Entry 2GC4 (X-ray diffraction, 1.90 A resolution); this record covers chains A and B of the 4 polymer chains in the assembly.

[Chain A]
Name: Methylamine dehydrogenase heavy chain
From: Paracoccus denitrificans
Notes: EC 1.4.99.3
Reference sequence: P29894 (DHMH_PARDE); residues 1-386 here correspond to UniProt positions 32-417 (UniProt number = residue number + 31)
Amino-acid sequence (386 residues; row label = number of the first residue in the row):
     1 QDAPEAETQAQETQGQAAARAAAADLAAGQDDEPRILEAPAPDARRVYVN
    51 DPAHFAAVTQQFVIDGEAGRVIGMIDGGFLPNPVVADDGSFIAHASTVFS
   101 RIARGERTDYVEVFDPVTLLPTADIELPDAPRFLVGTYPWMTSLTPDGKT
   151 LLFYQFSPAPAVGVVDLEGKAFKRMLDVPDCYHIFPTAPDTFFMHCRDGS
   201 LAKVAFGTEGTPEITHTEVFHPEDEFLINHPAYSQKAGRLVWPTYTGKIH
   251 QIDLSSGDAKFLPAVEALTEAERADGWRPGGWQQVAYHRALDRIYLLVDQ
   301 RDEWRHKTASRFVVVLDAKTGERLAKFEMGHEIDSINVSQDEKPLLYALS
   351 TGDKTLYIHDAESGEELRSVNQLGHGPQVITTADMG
Disordered / not traced: 1-4
Disulfide bonds: C181-C196

[Chain B]
Name: Methylamine dehydrogenase light chain
From: Paracoccus denitrificans
Notes: EC 1.4.99.3
Reference sequence: P22619 (DHML_PARDE); residues 1-131 here correspond to UniProt positions 58-188 (UniProt number = residue number + 57)
Amino-acid sequence (131 residues; row label = number of the first residue in the row):
     1 ADAPAGTDPRAKWVPQDNDIQACDYWRHCSIDGNICDCSGGSLTNCPPGT
    51 KLATASWVASCYNPTDGQSYLIAYRDCCGYNVSGRCPCLNTEGELPVYRP
   101 EFANDIIWCFGAEDDAMTYHCTISPIVGKAS
Disordered / not traced: 1-6
Differences from the reference sequence: modified residue (57)
Modified / non-standard residues: W57 (2-amino-3-(6,7-dioxo-6,7-dihydro-1H-indol-3-yl)-propionic acid; TRQ)
Swiss-Prot annotation at these positions:
  - modified residue: W57 (Tryptophylquinone)
  - cross-link: W57 to W108 (Tryptophan tryptophylquinone (Trp-Trp))
Disulfide bonds: C23-C88, C29-C61, C36-C121, C38-C86, C46-C77, C78-C109
Covalently attached groups: covalent link W57-W108

[Chain A / chain B interface]
Pairs across the interface (76; chain A residue first):
  H54(A) with V82(B)
  F55(A) with D32(B); V82(B); I107(B), hydrophobic; Y119(B), hydrophobic
  A56(A) with N81(B); V82(B), hydrophobic
  A57(A) with N81(B), hydrogen bond (backbone-side chain)
  F79(A) with M117(B); T118(B); Y119(B)
  L80(A) with I107(B), hydrophobic
  F99(A) with T118(B)
  A103(A) with G79(B); Y80(B); N81(B); T118(B), hydrogen bond (backbone-side chain)
  R104(A) with G79(B)
  R107(A) with M117(B)
  F133(A) with I106(B), hydrophobic
  L134(A) with I107(B), hydrogen bond (backbone-backbone); M117(B), hydrophobic
  V135(A) with D105(B); I106(B)
  G136(A) with D105(B), hydrogen bond (backbone-backbone)
  Y138(A) with V97(B), hydrophobic; D105(B), hydrogen bond
  F156(A) with P100(B), hydrophobic
  S157(A) with F110(B)
  Y182(A) with V97(B); Y98(B), hydrophobic
  H183(A) with V97(B)
  H195(A) with Y98(B)
  R197(A) with Y98(B); R99(B); P100(B); E101(B), salt bridge
  H221(A) with Y98(B)
  E225(A) with Y98(B), hydrogen bond (backbone-side chain)
  F226(A) with L95(B), hydrophobic; P96(B), hydrophobic; Y98(B)
  L227(A) with P96(B); Y98(B), hydrogen bond (backbone-side chain)
  N229(A) with P96(B); V97(B), hydrogen bond (side chain-backbone); D105(B), hydrogen bond
  Y245(A) with E94(B), hydrogen bond (side chain-backbone); L95(B); P96(B)
  W282(A) with D105(B)
  D299(A) with R10(B), salt bridge
  Q300(A) with R10(B)
  R301(A) with R10(B)
  D302(A) with R10(B), hydrogen bond (backbone-backbone); K12(B)
  W304(A) with T91(B), hydrogen bond (backbone-side chain); E92(B); G93(B); E94(B)
  R305(A) with P9(B), hydrogen bond (side chain-backbone); R10(B); A11(B); W13(B); N90(B), hydrogen bond
  H306(A) with T91(B); E94(B), salt bridge
  K307(A) with T91(B); E94(B), salt bridge; N104(B); D105(B), salt bridge
  T308(A) with P9(B); R10(B)
  A309(A) with R10(B), hydrogen bond (backbone-side chain)
  R311(A) with R10(B)
  E332(A) with R10(B), salt bridge
Other interface residues (no listed pair), chain A (42 interface residues in all): M141, S310
Other interface residues (no listed pair), chain B (33 interface residues in all): G33, L89, W108

[In short]
42 residues of chain A face 33 of chain B across their interface, with 15 hydrogen bonds and 6 salt bridges.
Polar contacts include R197(A)-E101(B), D299(A)-R10(B) and H306(A)-E94(B).
Here chain A is Methylamine dehydrogenase heavy chain and chain B is Methylamine dehydrogenase light chain,
both from Paracoccus denitrificans. Entry 2GC4 (Structural comparison of the oxidized ternary electron
transfer complex of methylamine dehydrogenase, amicyanin and cytochrome c551i ...) was determined by X-ray
diffraction.
